Entry 6HIU (X-ray diffraction, 1.36 A resolution); this record covers chains B and A.

Chain B (and A):
Protein: Cytochrome P460
Organism: Methylococcus capsulatus (strain ATCC 33009 / NCIMB 11132 / Bath)
Notes: chain A of this document is another copy of the same molecule, construct and numbering; everything in this record applies to it too
UniProt: G1UBD9 (G1UBD9_METCA); residue numbers follow UniProt; this construct covers 1-161
Chain sequence (161 residues; numbered 1 to 161; the number before each row is that of its first residue):
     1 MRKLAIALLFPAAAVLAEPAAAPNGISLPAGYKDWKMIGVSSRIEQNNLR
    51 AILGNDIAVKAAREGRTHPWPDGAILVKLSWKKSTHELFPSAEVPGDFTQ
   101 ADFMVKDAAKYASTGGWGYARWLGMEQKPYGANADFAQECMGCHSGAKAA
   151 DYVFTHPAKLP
Not modelled in the structure: 1-18
Covalent attachments: heme c (HEC) linked to K78, C140, C143
Ion coordination: heme c Fe near H144 (its only coordinating residue here)
Small-molecule neighbours: heme c (HEC): S41, R43, R50, I52, L76, D102, F103, M104, Y119, A120, R121, Y130, F136, E139, H144, Y152, V153, F154, T155
From the paper describing this entry:
  - binding site for heme c: R43, R50, K78, D102, M104, R121
  - heme c coordination: H144
  - contacts within the chain: Y119-H144 (backbone contact)

Chain B / chain A interface:
Residue-residue contacts (70; chain B residue first):
  Y32(B) with P161(A)
  K33(B) with R63(A), hydrogen bond (backbone-side chain); L160(A); P161(A), hydrogen bond (side chain-backbone)
  D34(B) with K36(A); R63(A), salt bridge
  K36(B) with D34(A)
  M37(B) with A51(A), hydrophobic; W81(A), hydrophobic
  V40(B) with V40(A), hydrophobic; L49(A), hydrophobic; A51(A), hydrophobic; P95(A)
  S41(B) with E93(A)
  S42(B) with S91(A); A92(A); E93(A), hydrogen bond (backbone-backbone)
  R43(B) with F89(A); A92(A)
  I44(B) with S91(A), hydrogen bond (backbone-backbone)
  E45(B) with F89(A); S91(A), hydrogen bond
  L49(B) with V40(A), hydrophobic
  A51(B) with M37(A), hydrophobic; V40(A), hydrophobic
  R63(B) with K33(A), hydrogen bond (side chain-backbone); D34(A), salt bridge
  W81(B) with M37(A), hydrophobic; A158(A), hydrophobic; K159(A), hydrogen bond (side chain-backbone); L160(A), hydrophobic
  H86(B) with F154(A), hydrogen bond (side chain-backbone); H156(A), hydrogen bond
  E87(B) with H156(A), salt bridge
  L88(B) with G146(A)
  F89(B) with R43(A); E45(A)
  S91(B) with S42(A); R43(A); I44(A), hydrogen bond (backbone-backbone); E45(A), hydrogen bond
  A92(B) with S42(A); R43(A)
  E93(B) with S41(A); S42(A), hydrogen bond (backbone-backbone); I44(A)
  P95(B) with V40(A)
  F98(B) with K159(A); L160(A), hydrophobic; P161(A)
  G124(B) with P161(A)
  M125(B) with L160(A); P161(A)
  Q127(B) with P161(A)
  G146(B) with L88(A)
  F154(B) with H86(A), hydrogen bond (backbone-side chain)
  H156(B) with H86(A)
  A158(B) with W81(A), hydrophobic
  K159(B) with W81(A), hydrogen bond (backbone-side chain); G96(A); F98(A)
  L160(B) with K33(A); W81(A), hydrophobic; F98(A), hydrophobic; M125(A)
  P161(B) with Y32(A); K33(A), hydrogen bond (backbone-side chain); F98(A); M125(A); Q127(A)
Interface residues without a listed pair, chain B (40 interface residues in all): R50, L53, L79, V94, A147, T155
Interface residues without a listed pair, chain A (40 interface residues in all): R50, L53, L79, V94, D97, G124, A147

In short:
The chain B/chain A interface involves 40 residues from each chain; the contacts include 15 hydrogen bonds and
3 salt bridges. Polar pairs include D34(B)-R63(A), E87(B)-H156(A) and K33(B)-R63(A). Covalently linked heme c:
at K78(B). From the paper: a binding site for heme c at R43(B), R50(B) and K78(B) among others; heme c
coordination by H144(B).
Chain B and chain A are both Cytochrome P460 (Methylococcus capsulatus (strain ATCC 33009 / NCIMB 11132 /
Bath)); the structure, Cytochrome P460 from Methylococcus capsulatus (Bath), was determined by X-ray
diffraction.
